Entry 9C4Q (X-ray diffraction, 2.52 A resolution); this record covers chain A.

Chain A:
Protein: Acetolactate synthase, chloroplastic
Source organism: Arabidopsis thaliana
Notes: EC 2.2.1.6
Reference sequence: P17597 (ILVB_ARATH); residues 86-667 here = UniProt positions 86-667
Sequence (590 residues; each row starts with the number of its first residue):
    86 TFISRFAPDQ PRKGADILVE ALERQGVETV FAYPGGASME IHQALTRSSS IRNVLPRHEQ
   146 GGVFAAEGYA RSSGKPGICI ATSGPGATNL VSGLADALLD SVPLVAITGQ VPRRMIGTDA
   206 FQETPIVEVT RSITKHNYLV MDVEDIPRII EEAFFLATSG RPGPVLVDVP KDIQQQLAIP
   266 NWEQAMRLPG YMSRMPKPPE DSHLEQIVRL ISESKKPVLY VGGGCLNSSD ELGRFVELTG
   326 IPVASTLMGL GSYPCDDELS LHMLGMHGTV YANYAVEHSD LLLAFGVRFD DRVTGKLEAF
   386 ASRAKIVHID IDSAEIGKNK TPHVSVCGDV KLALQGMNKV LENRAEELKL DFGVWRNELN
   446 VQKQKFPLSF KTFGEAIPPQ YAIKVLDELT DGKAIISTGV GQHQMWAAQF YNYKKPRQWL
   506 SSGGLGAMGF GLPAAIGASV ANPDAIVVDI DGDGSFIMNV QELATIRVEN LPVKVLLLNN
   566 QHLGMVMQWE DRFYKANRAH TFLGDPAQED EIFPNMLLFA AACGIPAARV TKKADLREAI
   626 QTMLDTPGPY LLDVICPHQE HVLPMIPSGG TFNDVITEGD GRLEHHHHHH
Unresolved in the structure: 668-675
Differences from the reference sequence: expression tag (668-675)
Modified positions: Cys-340 (3-sulfinoalanine; CSD)
Metal / ion sites: Mg2+: Asp-538, Asn-565, His-567 (together with AUJ)
Small-molecule neighbours:
  - A1AUH (2-(2-fluoroethoxy)-N-[(4-methoxy-6-methylpyrimidin-2-yl)carbamoyl]benzene-1-sulfonamide): Gly-121, Ala-122, Met-124, Ser-168, Val-196, Pro-197, Met-200, Ala-205, Phe-206, Gln-207, Lys-256, Met-351, Asp-376, Arg-377, Met-570, Val-571, Trp-574, Ser-653
  - AUJ (2-[3-[(4-azanyl-2-methyl-pyrimidin-5-yl)methyl]-2-[(1S)-1-(dioxidanyl)-1-oxidanyl-ethyl]-4-methyl-1,3-thiazol-5-yl]ethyl phosphono hydrogen phosphate): Tyr-118, Pro-119, Gly-120, Gly-121, Glu-144, Thr-167, Pro-170, Gly-171, Asn-174, Phe-206, Gln-207, Val-485, Gly-486, Gln-487, His-488, Gly-511, Ala-512, Met-513, Gly-537, Asp-538, Gly-539, Ser-540, Met-543, Asn-565, His-567, Leu-568, Gly-569, Met-570, Val-571, Leu-588
  - FAD (flavin-adenine dinucleotide): Leu-184, Asp-185, Ser-186, Phe-206, Arg-246, Tyr-305, Gly-307, Gly-308, Gly-309, Thr-331, Leu-332, Met-333, Met-348, Leu-349, Gly-350, Met-351, His-352, Gly-353, Gly-371, Val-372, Arg-373, Phe-374, Asp-375, Arg-377, Val-378, Ile-394, Asp-395, Ile-396, Asp-397, Glu-400, Gly-413, Asp-414, Val-415, Val-485, Gln-489, Met-490, Ser-507, Gly-508, Gly-509, Gly-511
  - N-cyclohexyltaurine (NHE; 2-[N-cyclohexylamino]ethane sulfonic acid): Lys-220, His-221, Met-226, Leu-241, Arg-272, Leu-273, Pro-274, Gly-275, Tyr-276
  - oxygen molecule (OXY): His-143, Met-543, Asn-544, Gln-546
Curated features (UniProtKB/Swiss-Prot):
  - binding site (thiamine diphosphate): Glu-144, Gln-207, Gln-487, His-488, Gly-511 to Met-513, Asp-538 to Ser-540, Asn-565 to Met-570
  - binding site (FAD): Ser-186, Arg-246, Gly-308, Thr-331, Leu-332, Leu-349 to His-352, Gly-371 to Asp-375, Asp-395, Ile-396, Asp-414, Val-415, Gly-508, Gly-509
  - binding site ((R)-imazaquin): Lys-220, Arg-246
  - binding site (chlorimuron-ethyl): Lys-256, Asp-376, Arg-377, Trp-574, Ser-653
  - binding site (Mg(2+)): Asp-538, Asn-565, His-567
  - modified residue: Cys-340 (Cysteine sulfinic acid (-SO2H))

In short:
Chain A binds flavin-adenine dinucleotide, N-cyclohexyltaurine, compound AUJ, oxygen molecule and compound
A1AUH. Asp-538, Asn-565 and His-567 coordinate Mg2+. Curated annotation (UniProt) lists 16 thiamine
diphosphate-binding residues, 20 FAD-binding residues, (R)-imazaquin-binding residues Lys-220 and Arg-246 and
5 chlorimuron-ethyl-binding residues.
Chain A is Acetolactate synthase, chloroplastic (Arabidopsis thaliana); the structure, Crystal structure of
wild-type arabidopsis thaliana acetohydroxyacid synthase in complex with newly designed herbicide FMO, was
determined by X-ray diffraction together with 9C4P and 9C4R from the same study.
